8TDV - chains A and E of the 6 polymer chains in the assembly; structure by electron microscopy, 3.44 A resolution.

== Chain A (and E) ==
Name: Deoxynucleoside triphosphate triphosphohydrolase SAMHD1
From: Homo sapiens
Notes: EC 3.1.5.-; chain E of this document is another copy of the same molecule, construct and numbering; everything in this record applies to it too
UniProt: Q9Y3Z3 (SAMH1_HUMAN); numbering as in UniProt (aligned over 1-626)
Sequence (626 residues; numbered 1 to 626; the number before each row is that of its first residue):
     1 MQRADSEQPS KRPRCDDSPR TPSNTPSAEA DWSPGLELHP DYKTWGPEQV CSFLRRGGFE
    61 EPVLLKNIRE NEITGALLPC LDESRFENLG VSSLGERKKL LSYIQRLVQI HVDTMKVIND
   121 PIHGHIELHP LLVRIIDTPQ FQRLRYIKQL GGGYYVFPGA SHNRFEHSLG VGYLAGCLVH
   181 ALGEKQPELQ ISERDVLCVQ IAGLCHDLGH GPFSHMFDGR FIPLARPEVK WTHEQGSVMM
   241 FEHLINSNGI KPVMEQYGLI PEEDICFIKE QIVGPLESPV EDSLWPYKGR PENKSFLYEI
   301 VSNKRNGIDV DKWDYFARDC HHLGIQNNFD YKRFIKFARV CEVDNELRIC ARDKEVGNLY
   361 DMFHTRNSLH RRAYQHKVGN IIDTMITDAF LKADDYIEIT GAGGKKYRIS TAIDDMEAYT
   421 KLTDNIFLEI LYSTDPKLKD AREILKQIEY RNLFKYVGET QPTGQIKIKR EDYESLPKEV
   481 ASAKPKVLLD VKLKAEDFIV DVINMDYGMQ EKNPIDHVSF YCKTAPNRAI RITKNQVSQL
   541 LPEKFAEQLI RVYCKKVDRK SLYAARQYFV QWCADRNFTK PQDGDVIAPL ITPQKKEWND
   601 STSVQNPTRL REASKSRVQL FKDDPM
Unresolved in the structure: 1-113, 488-490, 506-513, 525-527, 534-546, 580-626 (chain E: 1-113, 488-490, 506-513, 537-546, 580-626)
Bound ions: Fe ion: His-167, His-206, Asp-207, Asp-311
Swiss-Prot annotation at these positions:
  - active site: His-233
  - binding site (GTP): Lys-116, Val-117, Asp-137, Gln-142, Arg-145, Arg-451, Lys-455, Lys-523
  - binding site (dATP): Asn-119, Gln-149, Val-156, Arg-164, His-210, His-215, Lys-312, Tyr-315, Asp-319, Arg-333, Arg-352, Lys-354, Asn-358, Arg-366, Gln-375, His-376, Lys-377, Lys-523
  - binding site (dCTP): Asn-119, Gln-149, Val-156, Arg-164, His-210, His-215, Lys-312, Tyr-315, Asp-319, Arg-333, Arg-352, Lys-354, Arg-366, Arg-372, Gln-375, His-376, Lys-377, Lys-523
  - binding site (dGTP): Asn-119, Gln-149, Leu-150, Val-156, Arg-164, Lys-312, Tyr-315, Asp-319, Arg-333, Arg-352, Lys-354, Asn-358, Arg-366, Tyr-374, Gln-375, His-376, Lys-377, Lys-523
  - binding site (dTTP): Asn-119, Gln-149, Val-156, Arg-164, His-210, His-215, Lys-312, Tyr-315, Asp-319, Arg-333, Arg-352, Lys-354, Gln-375, His-376, Lys-377, Lys-523
  - binding site (Mn(2+)): His-167, His-206, Asp-207, Asp-311
  - modified residue: Met-1 (N-acetylmethionine), Ser-18 (Phosphoserine), Thr-21 (Phosphothreonine), Thr-25 (Phosphothreonine), Ser-33 (Phosphoserine), Ser-93 (Phosphoserine), Thr-592 (Microbial infection: Phosphothreonine)
  - cross-link (Glycyl lysine isopeptide (Lys-Gly)): Lys-467 (interchain with G-Cter in SUMO2), Lys-469 (interchain with G-Cter in SUMO2), Lys-492 (interchain with G-Cter in SUMO2), Lys-622 (interchain with G-Cter in SUMO2)
  - natural variant: Asp-120 to His-123 (deletion: In AGS5), His-123 (H123P: In AGS5), Arg-143 (R143C: In AGS5; R143H: In AGS5), Arg-145 (R145Q: In AGS5), His-167 (H167Y: In AGS5), Ile-201 (I201N: In AGS5 and CHBL2), Gly-209 (G209S: In AGS5), Met-254 (M254V: In AGS5), Arg-290 (R290H: In AGS5), Leu-369 (L369S: In AGS5), Met-385 (M385V: In AGS5), Ile-448 (I448T: In AGS5), 1 further natural variant entry in UniProt
  - mutagenesis: Leu-77 (L77F: Increased stability of the tetramer and increased deoxynucleoside triphosphate (dNTPase) activity; when associated with F-77 and F-80 and R-111), Cys-80 (C80F: Increased stability of the tetramer and increased deoxynucleoside triphosphate (dNTPase) activity; when associated with F-77 and R-111), His-111 (H111R: Increased stability of the tetramer and increased deoxynucleoside triphosphate (dNTPase) activity; when associated with F-77 and F-80), Asp-137 (D137A: Impairs homotetramerization and nearly abolishes dNTPase activity), Gln-142 (Q142E/A: Impairs homotetramerization and nearly abolishes dNTPase activity; when associated with K-145), Arg-143 (R143A: Abolished ability to restrict infection by viruses), Arg-145 (R145A: Impairs homotetramerization and nearly abolishes dNTPase activity. Abolished ability to restrict infection by viruses; R145K: Impairs homotetramerization and nearly abolishes dNTPase activity ...), Gln-149 (Q149A: Abolished dNTPase activity without affecting homotetramerization. Abolished dNTPase activity; when associated with A-319), Arg-164 (R164A: Abolished ability to restrict infection by viruses), His-167 (H167A: Abolished ability to restrict infection by viruses), His-206 to Asp-207 (Abolishes zinc binding and dNTPase activity. Does not affect ability to promote DNA end resection at stalled replication forks), His-206 (H206A: Abolished ability to restrict infection by viruses), 33 further mutagenesis entries in UniProt
From the paper describing this entry:
  - binding site for the 6-nt RNA strand: Asp-137, Arg-145
  - conformationally variable residues (helix shift, loop rearrangement): Asp-361, His-364, Arg-372, Ile-503 to Gln-510
  - binding site for the 6-nt RNA strand: Lys-116, Arg-371, Arg-451, Lys-455 (proposed by the authors, not directly observed)
  - mutagenesis - D137N: increased catalytic activity on XTP
  - mutagenesis - D137N: increased binding to dX
  - mutagenesis - D137N (8-fold): increased binding to XTP

== How chain A and chain E interact ==
Contacting residue pairs (7; chain A residue first):
  Lys-354(A) with His-364(E)
  Val-356(A) with Tyr-360(E), hydrophobic
  Gly-357(A) with Gly-357(E); Tyr-360(E)
  Tyr-360(A) with Val-356(E), hydrophobic
  Asp-361(A) with Gly-357(E)
  His-364(A) with Lys-354(E)
Interface residues without a listed pair, chain A (7 interface residues in all): Thr-533
Interface residues without a listed pair, chain E (8 interface residues in all): Asp-353, Ser-368, Gln-536

== Summary ==
7 residues of chain A face 8 of chain E across their interface. The paper reports a binding site for the 6-nt
RNA strand at Asp-137(A), Arg-145(A) and Lys-116(A) among others; D137N of chain A increases catalytic
activity on XTP.
Both chains are Deoxynucleoside triphosphate triphosphohydrolase SAMHD1 (Homo sapiens). Entry 8TDV (ssRNA
bound SAMHD1 T closed) was determined by electron microscopy together with 8TDW from the same study.
